PDB entry 3HHZ | X-ray diffraction, 3.50 A resolution | chains O and R of the 11 polymer chains in the assembly

# Chain O
Name: Nucleoprotein
Organism: Vesicular stomatitis Indiana virus
Reference sequence: Q77E03 (NCAP_VSIVN); residue numbers follow UniProt; this construct covers 2-422
Chain sequence (421 residues; row label = number of the first residue in the row):
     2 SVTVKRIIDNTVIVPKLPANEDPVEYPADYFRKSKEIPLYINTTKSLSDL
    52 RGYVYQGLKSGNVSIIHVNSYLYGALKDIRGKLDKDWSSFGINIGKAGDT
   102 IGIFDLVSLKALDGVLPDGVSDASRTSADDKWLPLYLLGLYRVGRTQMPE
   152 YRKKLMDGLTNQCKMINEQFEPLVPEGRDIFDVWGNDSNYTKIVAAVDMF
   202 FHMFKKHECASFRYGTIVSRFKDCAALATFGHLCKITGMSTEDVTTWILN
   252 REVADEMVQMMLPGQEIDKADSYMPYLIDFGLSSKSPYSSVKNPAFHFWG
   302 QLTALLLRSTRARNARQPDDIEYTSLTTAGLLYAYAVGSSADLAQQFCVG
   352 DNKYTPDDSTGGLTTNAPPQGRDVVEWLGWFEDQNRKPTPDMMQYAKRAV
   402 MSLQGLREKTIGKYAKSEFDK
Swiss-Prot annotation at these positions:
  - binding site (RNA): Arg143, Tyr152, Lys206, Arg214, Lys286, Arg317, Arg408
  - mutagenesis: Ser290 (S290W: Loss of RNA-binding)

# Chain R
Molecule: 45-nt RNA strand
Organism: Escherichia coli
Sequence (45 nucleotides; row label = number of the first residue in the row):
     1 UUUUUUUUUUUUUUUUUUUUUUUUUUUUUUUUUUUUUUUUUUUUU

# Interface between chain O and chain R
Pairs across the interface - 33 pairs, chain O then chain R:
  Arg143(O) - U35(R)  salt bridge to the phosphate
  Arg143(O) - U36(R)  salt bridge to the phosphate
  Met149(O) - U33(R)  base contact
  Glu151(O) - U33(R)  sugar contact
  Glu151(O) - U35(R)  phosphate contact
  Lys154(O) - U35(R)  salt bridge to the phosphate
  Lys155(O) - U34(R)  phosphate contact
  Lys155(O) - U35(R)  phosphate contact
  Ala211(O) - U37(R)  phosphate contact
  Ser212(O) - U37(R)  phosphate contact
  Arg214(O) - U37(R)  phosphate contact
  Tyr215(O) - U36(R)  phosphate contact
  Tyr215(O) - U37(R)  hydrogen bond to the phosphate
  Asp224(O) - U29(R)  phosphate contact
  Asp224(O) - U30(R)  phosphate contact
  Asp224(O) - U31(R)  phosphate contact
  Cys225(O) - U31(R)  hydrogen bond to the phosphate
  Ala226(O) - U31(R)  hydrogen bond to the phosphate
  Ile279(O) - U30(R)  phosphate contact
  Lys286(O) - U29(R)  phosphate contact
  Lys286(O) - U30(R)  phosphate contact
  Ser287(O) - U30(R)  hydrogen bond to the phosphate
  Ser290(O) - U30(R)  phosphate contact
  Ser290(O) - U31(R)  phosphate contact
  Ser291(O) - U31(R)  hydrogen bond to the phosphate
  Val292(O) - U30(R)  sugar contact
  Val292(O) - U31(R)  phosphate contact
  Arg312(O) - U32(R)  hydrogen bond to the base
  Asn315(O) - U34(R)  phosphate contact
  Arg317(O) - U31(R)  sugar contact
  Arg317(O) - U32(R)  salt bridge to the phosphate
  Arg408(O) - U33(R)  base contact
  Arg408(O) - U34(R)  salt bridge to the phosphate
Interface residues without a listed pair, chain O (30 interface residues in all): Asp158, Ile218, Val219, Ser285, Tyr289, Ala316, Pro319, Asp320
Interface residues without a listed pair, chain R (10 interface residues in all): U27

# Overview
30 residues of chain O face 10 of chain R across their interface; the contacts include 6 hydrogen bonds and 5
salt bridges. Among the polar pairs are Arg312(O)-U32(R), Tyr215(O)-U37(R) and Cys225(O)-U31(R). From UniProt:
7 RNA-binding residues and one mutagenesis site on chain O.
Here chain O is Nucleoprotein (Vesicular stomatitis Indiana virus) and chain R is a 45-nt RNA strand
(Escherichia coli). Entry 3HHZ (Complex of the vesicular stomatitis virus nucleocapsid and the
nucleocapsid-binding domain of the phosphoprotein) was determined by X-ray diffraction, deposited together
with 3HHW.
